Entry 7U0H (electron microscopy, 2.76 A resolution); this record covers chains 1 and B of the 49 polymer chains in the assembly.

Chain 1:
Molecule: 25S rRNA
Source organism: Saccharomyces cerevisiae BY4741
Sequence (3396 nucleotides; numbered 1 to 3396; the number before each row is that of its first residue):
     1 GUUUGACCUC AAAUCAGGUA GGAGUACCCG CUGAACUUAA GCAUAUCAAU AAGCGGAGGA
    61 AAAGAAACCA ACCGGGAUUG CCUUAGUAAC GGCGAGUGAA GCGGCAAAAG CUCAAAUUUG
   121 AAAUCUGGUA CCUUCGGUGC CCGAGUUGUA AUUUGGAGAG GGCAACUUUG GGGCCGUUCC
   181 UUGUCUAUGU UCCUUGGAAC AGGACGUCAU AGAGGGUGAG AAUCCCGUGU GGCGAGGAGU
   241 GCGGUUCUUU GUAAAGUGCC UUCGAAGAGU CGAGUUGUUU GGGAAUGCAG CUCUAAGUGG
   301 GUGGUAAAUU CCAUCUAAAG CUAAAUAUUG GCGAGAGACC GAUAGCGAAC AAGUACAGUG
   361 AUGGAAAGAU GAAAAGAACU UUGAAAAGAG AGUGAAAAAG UACGUGAAAU UGUUGAAAGG
   421 GAAGGGCAUU UGAUCAGACA UGGUGUUUUG UGCCCUCUGC UCCUUGUGGG UAGGGGAAUC
   481 UCGCAUUUCA CUGGGCCAGC AUCAGUUUUG GUGGCAGGAU AAAUCCAUAG GAAUGUAGCU
   541 UGCCUCGGUA AGUAUUAUAG CCUGUGGGAA UACUGCCAGC UGGGACUGAG GACUGCGACG
   601 UAAGUCAAGG AUGCUGGCAU AAUGGUUAUA UGCCGCCCGU CUUGAAACAC GGACCAAGGA
   661 GUCUAACGUC UAUGCGAGUG UUUGGGUGUA AAACCCAUAC GCGUAAUGAA AGUGAACGUA
   721 GGUUGGGGCC UCGCAAGAGG UGCACAAUCG ACCGAUCCUG AUGUCUUCGG AUGGAUUUGA
   781 GUAAGAGCAU AGCUGUUGGG ACCCGAAAGA UGGUGAACUA UGCCUGAAUA GGGUGAAGCC
   841 AGAGGAAACU CUGGUGGAGG CUCGUAGCGG UUCUGACGUG CAAAUCGAUC GUCGAAUUUG
   901 GGUAUAGGGG CGAAAGACUA AUCGAACCAU CUAGUAGCUG GUUCCUGCCG AAGUUUCCCU
   961 CAGGAUAGCA GAAGCUCGUA UCAGUUUUAU GAGGUAAAGC GAAUGAUUAG AGGUUCCGGG
  1021 GUCGAAAUGA CCUUGACCUA UUCUCAAACU UUAAAUAUGU AAGAAGUCCU UGUUACUUAA
  1081 UUGAACGUGG ACAUUUGAAU GAAGAGCUUU UAGUGGGCCA UUUUUGGUAA GCAGAACUGG
  1141 CGAUGCGGGA UGAACCGAAC GUAGAGUUAA GGUGCCGGAA UACACGCUCA UCAGACACCA
  1201 CAAAAGGUGU UAGUUCAUCU AGACAGCCGG ACGGUGGCCA UGGAAGUCGG AAUCCGCUAA
  1261 GGAGUGUGUA ACAACUCACC GGCCGAAUGA ACUAGCCCUG AAAAUGGAUG GCGCUCAAGC
  1321 GUGUUACCUA UACUCUACCG UCAGGGUUGA UAUGAUGCCC UGACGAGUAG GCAGGCGUGG
  1381 AGGUCAGUGA CGAAGCCUAG ACCGUAAGGU CGGGUCGAAC GGCCUCUAGU GCAGAUCUUG
  1441 GUGGUAGUAG CAAAUAUUCA AAUGAGAACU UUGAAGACUG AAGUGGGGAA AGGUUCCACG
  1501 UCAACAGCAG UUGGACGUGG GUUAGUCGAU CCUAAGAGAU GGGGAAGCUC CGUUUCAAAG
  1561 GCCUGAUUUU AUGCAGGCCA CCAUCGAAAG GGAAUCCGGU UAAGAUUCCG GAACCUGGAU
  1621 AUGGAUUCUU CACGGUAACG UAACUGAAUG UGGAGACGUC GGCGCGAGCC CUGGGAGGAG
  1681 UUAUCUUUUC UUCUUAACAG CUUAUCACCC CGGAAUUGGU UUAUCCGGAG AUGGGGUCUU
  1741 AUGGCUGGAA GAGGCCAGCA CCUUUGCUGG CUCCGGUGCG CUUGUGACGG CCCGUGAAAA
  1801 UCCACAGGAA GGAAUAGUUU UCAUGCCAGG UCGUACUGAU AACCGCAGCA GGUCUCCAAG
  1861 GUGAACAGCC UCUAGUUGAU AGAAUAAUGU AGAUAAGGGA AGUCGGCAAA AUAGAUCCGU
  1921 AACUUCGGGA UAAGGAUUGG CUCUAAGGGU CGGGUAGUGA GGGCCUUGGU CAGACGCAGC
  1981 GGGCGUGCUU GUGGACUGCU UGGUGGGGCU UGCUCUGCUA GGCGGACUAC UUGCGUGCCU
  2041 UGUUGUAGAC GGCCUUGGUA GGUCUCUUGU AGACCGUCGC UUGCUACAAU UAACGAUCAA
  2101 CUUAGAACUG GUACGGACAA GGGGAAUCUG ACUGUCUAAU UAAAACAUAG CAUUGCGAUG
  2161 GUCAGAAAGU GAUGUUGACG CAAUGUGAUU UCUGCCCAGU GCUCUGAAUG UCAAAGUGAA
  2221 GAAAUUCAAC CAAGCGCGGG UAAACGGCGG GAGUAACUAU GACUCUCUUA AGGUAGCCAA
  2281 AUGCCUCGUC AUCUAAUUAG UGACGCGCAU GAAUGGAUUA ACGAGAUUCC CACUGUCCCU
  2341 AUCUACUAUC UAGCGAAACC ACAGCCAAGG GAACGGGCUU GGCAGAAUCA GCGGGGAAAG
  2401 AAGACCCUGU UGAGCUUGAC UCUAGUUUGA CAUUGUGAAG AGACAUAGAG GGUGUAGAAU
  2461 AAGUGGGAGC UUCGGCGCCA GUGAAAUACC ACUACCUUUA UAGUUUCUUU ACUUAUUCAA
  2521 UGAAGCGGAG CUGGAAUUCA UUUUCCACGU UCUAGCAUUC AAGGUCCCAU UCGGGGCUGA
  2581 UCCGGGUUGA AGACAUUGUC AGGUGGGGAG UUUGGCUGGG GCGGCACAUC UGUUAAACGA
  2641 UAACGCAGAU GUCCUAAGGG GGGCUCAUGG AGAACAGAAA UCUCCAGUAG AACAAAAGGG
  2701 UAAAAGCCCC CUUGAUUUUG AUUUUCAGUG UGAAUACAAA CCAUGAAAGU GUGGCCUAUC
  2761 GAUCCUUUAG UCCCUCGGAA UUUGAGGCUA GAGGUGCCAG AAAAGUUACC ACAGGGAUAA
  2821 CUGGCUUGUG GCAGUCAAGC GUUCAUAGCG ACAUUGCUUU UUGAUUCUUC GAUGUCGGCU
  2881 CUUCCUAUCA UACCGAAGCA GAAUUCGGUA AGCGUUGGAU UGUUCACCCA CUAAUAGGGA
  2941 ACGUGAGCUG GGUUUAGACC GUCGUGAGAC AGGUUAGUUU UACCCUACUG AUGAAUGUUA
  3001 CCGCAAUAGU AAUUGAACUU AGUACGAGAG GAACAGUUCA UUCGGAUAAU UGGUUUUUGC
  3061 GGCUGUCUGA UCAGGCAUUG CCGCGAAGCU ACCAUCCGCU GGAUUAUGGC UGAACGCCUC
  3121 UAAGUCAGAA UCCAUGCUAG AACGCGGUGA UUUCUUUGCU CCACACAAUA UAGAUGGAUA
  3181 CGAAUAAGGC GUCCUUGUGG CGUCGCUGAA CCAUAGCAGG CUAGCAACGG UGCACUUGGC
  3241 GGAAAGGCCU UGGGUGCUUG CUGGCGAAUU GCAAUGUCAU UUUGCGUGGG GAUAAAUCAU
  3301 UUGUAUACGA CUUAGAUGUA CAACGGGGUA UUGUAAGCAG UAGAGUAGCC UUGUUGUUAC
  3361 GAUCUGCUGA GAUUAAGCCU UUGUUGUCUG AUUUGU
Not modelled in the structure: 1004-1046, 1063-1097, 1350-1353, 1977-2045, 2060-2075, 2193-2315, 2397-2404, 2418-2766, 2792-2802, 2867-2870, 2942-2946, 2951-2956, 2981

Chain B:
Protein: 60S ribosomal protein L3
Source organism: Saccharomyces cerevisiae BY4741
Reference sequence: P14126 (RL3_YEAST); residues 1-387 here = UniProt positions 1-387
Sequence (387 residues; each row starts with the number of its first residue):
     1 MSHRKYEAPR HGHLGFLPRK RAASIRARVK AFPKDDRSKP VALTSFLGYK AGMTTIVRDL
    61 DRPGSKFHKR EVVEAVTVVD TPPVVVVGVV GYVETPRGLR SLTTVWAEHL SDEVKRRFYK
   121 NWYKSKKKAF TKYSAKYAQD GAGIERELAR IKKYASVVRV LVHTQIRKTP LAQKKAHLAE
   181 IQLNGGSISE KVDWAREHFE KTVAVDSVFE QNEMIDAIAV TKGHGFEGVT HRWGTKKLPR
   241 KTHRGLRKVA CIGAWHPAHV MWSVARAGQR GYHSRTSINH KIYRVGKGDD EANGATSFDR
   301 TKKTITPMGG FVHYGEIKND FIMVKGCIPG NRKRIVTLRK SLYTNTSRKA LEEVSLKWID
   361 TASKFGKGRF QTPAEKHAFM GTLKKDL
Not modelled in the structure: 1-10, 229-265
Swiss-Prot annotation at these positions:
  - modified residue: Ser-24 (Phosphoserine), Thr-103 (Phosphothreonine), Ser-156 (Phosphoserine), His-243 (Pros-methylhistidine), Ser-297 (Phosphoserine)
  - cross-link (Glycyl lysine isopeptide (Lys-Gly)): Lys-39 (interchain with G-Cter in ubiquitin), Lys-136 (interchain with G-Cter in ubiquitin)
  - mutagenesis: His-243 (H243A: Cells accumulate 35S and 23S pre-rRNA precursors. Cells display defects in translation elongation resulting in decreased translational accuracy)

Chain 1 / chain B interface:
Residue-residue contacts - 246 pairs, chain 1 then chain B:
  A1886(1) / Phe-226(B)  hydrogen bond to the sugar
  A1887(1) / Phe-226(B)  sugar contact
  A1887(1) / Glu-227(B)  sugar contact
  A1887(1) / Gly-228(B)  hydrogen bond to the sugar
  G2391(1) / Arg-266(B)  base contact
  G2391(1) / Ala-267(B)  sugar contact
  C2392(1) / Arg-266(B)  base contact
  C2881(1) / His-11(B)  salt bridge to the phosphate
  U2882(1) / His-11(B)  phosphate contact
  C2988(1) / Arg-266(B)  hydrogen bond to the base
  U2989(1) / Arg-266(B)  sugar contact
  U2989(1) / Ala-267(B)  hydrogen bond to the sugar
  G2990(1) / Pro-18(B)  phosphate contact
  G2990(1) / Arg-19(B)  hydrogen bond to the phosphate
  G2990(1) / Lys-20(B)  phosphate contact
  G2990(1) / Gly-268(B)  sugar contact
  G2990(1) / Gln-269(B)  hydrogen bond to the sugar
  A2991(1) / Lys-20(B)  phosphate contact
  A2991(1) / Arg-21(B)  hydrogen bond to the phosphate
  U2992(1) / Arg-21(B)  salt bridge to the phosphate
  A3000(1) / Phe-118(B)  hydrogen bond to the sugar
  A3000(1) / Lys-120(B)  phosphate contact
  C3001(1) / Arg-117(B)  sugar contact
  C3001(1) / Phe-118(B)  sugar contact
  C3001(1) / Lys-120(B)  salt bridge to the phosphate
  C3001(1) / Leu-178(B)  sugar contact
  C3002(1) / Arg-26(B)  salt bridge to the phosphate
  C3002(1) / Leu-161(B)  sugar contact
  C3002(1) / Leu-178(B)  sugar contact
  C3002(1) / Glu-180(B)  hydrogen bond to the sugar
  G3003(1) / Arg-26(B)  salt bridge to the phosphate
  G3003(1) / Tyr-92(B)  hydrogen bond to the sugar
  G3003(1) / Arg-159(B)  hydrogen bond to the phosphate
  G3003(1) / Ala-179(B)  phosphate contact
  G3003(1) / Glu-180(B)  hydrogen bond to the phosphate
  C3004(1) / Leu-99(B)  hydrogen bond to the sugar
  C3004(1) / Arg-159(B)  salt bridge to the phosphate
  A3005(1) / Arg-28(B)  base contact
  A3005(1) / Arg-97(B)  sugar contact
  A3005(1) / Gly-98(B)  sugar contact
  A3005(1) / Leu-99(B)  hydrogen bond to the phosphate
  G3009(1) / Leu-14(B)  hydrogen bond to the sugar
  G3009(1) / Gly-15(B)  hydrogen bond to the base
  U3010(1) / His-13(B)  sugar contact
  U3010(1) / Leu-14(B)  sugar contact
  U3010(1) / Gly-15(B)  sugar contact
  A3011(1) / His-13(B)  stacking on the base
  G3036(1) / Arg-348(B)  phosphate contact
  U3037(1) / Pro-63(B)  sugar contact
  U3037(1) / Arg-348(B)  salt bridge to the phosphate
  U3038(1) / Arg-62(B)  phosphate contact
  U3038(1) / Pro-63(B)  sugar contact
  U3038(1) / Gly-64(B)  sugar contact
  U3038(1) / Ser-65(B)  phosphate contact
  U3038(1) / Arg-348(B)  phosphate contact
  C3039(1) / Arg-62(B)  salt bridge to the phosphate
  C3039(1) / Ser-65(B)  hydrogen bond to the phosphate
  G3044(1) / His-13(B)  hydrogen bond to the phosphate
  G3045(1) / Gly-12(B)  phosphate contact
  G3045(1) / His-13(B)  hydrogen bond to the phosphate
  G3045(1) / Phe-16(B)  sugar contact
  G3045(1) / Arg-19(B)  salt bridge to the phosphate
  G3045(1) / Arg-275(B)  hydrogen bond to the phosphate
  A3046(1) / Thr-221(B)  phosphate contact
  A3046(1) / His-273(B)  phosphate contact
  A3046(1) / Arg-275(B)  salt bridge to the phosphate
  A3046(1) / Cys-327(B)  base contact
  A3046(1) / Ile-328(B)  sugar contact
  A3046(1) / Pro-329(B)  sugar contact
  U3047(1) / Lys-50(B)  hydrogen bond to the phosphate
  U3047(1) / Met-53(B)  hydrogen bond to the sugar
  U3047(1) / Thr-221(B)  phosphate contact
  U3047(1) / Lys-222(B)  hydrogen bond to the phosphate
  U3047(1) / Cys-327(B)  sugar contact
  U3047(1) / Ile-328(B)  sugar contact
  U3047(1) / Pro-329(B)  sugar contact
  U3047(1) / Gly-330(B)  hydrogen bond to the phosphate
  A3048(1) / Lys-50(B)  salt bridge to the phosphate
  A3048(1) / Met-53(B)  sugar contact
  A3048(1) / Gly-330(B)  phosphate contact
  A3048(1) / Asn-331(B)  phosphate contact
  A3049(1) / Met-53(B)  sugar contact
  A3049(1) / Thr-54(B)  hydrogen bond to the sugar
  A3049(1) / Thr-55(B)  hydrogen bond to the base
  A3049(1) / Ala-75(B)  base contact
  A3049(1) / Lys-364(B)  sugar contact
  A3086(1) / Phe-365(B)  hydrogen bond to the sugar
  A3086(1) / Gly-366(B)  phosphate contact
  A3086(1) / Lys-367(B)  hydrogen bond to the phosphate
  A3087(1) / His-313(B)  phosphate contact
  A3087(1) / Lys-364(B)  phosphate contact
  A3087(1) / Phe-365(B)  phosphate contact
  A3087(1) / Gly-366(B)  hydrogen bond to the phosphate
  A3087(1) / Lys-367(B)  salt bridge to the phosphate
  G3088(1) / His-313(B)  salt bridge to the phosphate
  C3089(1) / Lys-222(B)  phosphate contact
  U3090(1) / His-224(B)  salt bridge to the phosphate
  U3090(1) / Arg-270(B)  salt bridge to the phosphate
  C3096(1) / Lys-325(B)  hydrogen bond to the phosphate
  C3096(1) / Gly-326(B)  sugar contact
  C3096(1) / Cys-327(B)  base contact
  C3097(1) / Ile-278(B)  hydrogen bond to the sugar
  C3097(1) / Asn-279(B)  sugar contact
  C3097(1) / His-280(B)  sugar contact
  C3097(1) / Lys-325(B)  salt bridge to the phosphate
  G3098(1) / Ile-278(B)  sugar contact
  G3098(1) / Asn-279(B)  hydrogen bond to the phosphate
  C3099(1) / Tyr-343(B)  sugar contact
  U3100(1) / Thr-346(B)  phosphate contact
  G3136(1) / Ala-31(B)  phosphate contact
  G3136(1) / Leu-342(B)  phosphate contact
  C3137(1) / Phe-16(B)  sugar contact
  C3137(1) / Lys-30(B)  phosphate contact
  C3137(1) / Ala-31(B)  phosphate contact
  C3137(1) / Thr-276(B)  phosphate contact
  C3137(1) / Arg-339(B)  salt bridge to the phosphate
  U3138(1) / Gly-15(B)  sugar contact
  U3138(1) / Leu-17(B)  hydrogen bond to the sugar
  U3138(1) / Lys-30(B)  salt bridge to the phosphate
  U3138(1) / Ser-274(B)  sugar contact
  U3138(1) / Arg-275(B)  sugar contact
  U3138(1) / Thr-276(B)  hydrogen bond to the phosphate
  A3139(1) / Pro-18(B)  sugar contact
  A3139(1) / Lys-20(B)  phosphate contact
  A3139(1) / Arg-28(B)  salt bridge to the phosphate
  A3139(1) / Lys-30(B)  salt bridge to the phosphate
  A3139(1) / Ser-274(B)  hydrogen bond to the phosphate
  G3140(1) / Lys-20(B)  salt bridge to the phosphate
  G3140(1) / Arg-28(B)  salt bridge to the phosphate
  G3146(1) / Arg-100(B)  hydrogen bond to the sugar
  G3146(1) / Ser-101(B)  hydrogen bond to the sugar
  G3147(1) / Ser-101(B)  hydrogen bond to the sugar
  G3147(1) / Leu-102(B)  phosphate contact
  G3147(1) / Thr-103(B)  sugar contact
  G3147(1) / Thr-104(B)  hydrogen bond to the sugar
  U3148(1) / Thr-104(B)  sugar contact
  U3148(1) / Trp-106(B)  hydrogen bond to the sugar
  G3149(1) / Ala-129(B)  sugar contact
  G3149(1) / Phe-130(B)  hydrogen bond to the sugar
  G3149(1) / Tyr-133(B)  phosphate contact
  A3150(1) / Lys-128(B)  sugar contact
  A3150(1) / Ala-129(B)  sugar contact
  A3150(1) / Phe-130(B)  hydrogen bond to the phosphate
  A3150(1) / Thr-131(B)  hydrogen bond to the phosphate
  A3150(1) / Lys-132(B)  hydrogen bond to the phosphate
  A3150(1) / Tyr-133(B)  hydrogen bond to the phosphate
  U3151(1) / Lys-128(B)  salt bridge to the phosphate
  U3151(1) / Lys-132(B)  salt bridge to the phosphate
  G3241(1) / Lys-153(B)  salt bridge to the phosphate
  G3242(1) / Val-93(B)  sugar contact
  G3242(1) / Leu-102(B)  base contact
  G3242(1) / Arg-150(B)  hydrogen bond to the base
  G3242(1) / Tyr-154(B)  hydrogen bond to the phosphate
  A3243(1) / Glu-94(B)  sugar contact
  A3243(1) / Thr-95(B)  sugar contact
  A3243(1) / Pro-96(B)  sugar contact
  A3244(1) / Thr-95(B)  phosphate contact
  A3244(1) / Arg-97(B)  salt bridge to the phosphate
  A3244(1) / Arg-100(B)  salt bridge to the phosphate
  A3245(1) / Tyr-154(B)  base contact
  A3292(1) / Lys-132(B)  hydrogen bond to the sugar
  U3293(1) / Lys-132(B)  phosphate contact
  A3294(1) / Lys-126(B)  salt bridge to the phosphate
  A3294(1) / Lys-128(B)  salt bridge to the phosphate
  A3295(1) / Tyr-119(B)  hydrogen bond to the phosphate
  A3295(1) / Ser-125(B)  phosphate contact
  A3295(1) / Lys-126(B)  hydrogen bond to the phosphate
  A3295(1) / Lys-127(B)  phosphate contact
  A3295(1) / Lys-128(B)  phosphate contact
  A3296(1) / Tyr-119(B)  phosphate contact
  A3296(1) / Lys-120(B)  hydrogen bond to the phosphate
  A3296(1) / Asn-121(B)  hydrogen bond to the phosphate
  U3297(1) / Lys-120(B)  phosphate contact
  U3297(1) / Asn-121(B)  hydrogen bond to the phosphate
  U3297(1) / Lys-124(B)  hydrogen bond to the base
  U3304(1) / Ile-25(B)  sugar contact
  U3304(1) / Gln-173(B)  base contact
  U3304(1) / Asn-331(B)  hydrogen bond to the phosphate
  U3304(1) / Arg-332(B)  salt bridge to the phosphate
  U3304(1) / Lys-333(B)  hydrogen bond to the base
  U3304(1) / Arg-334(B)  hydrogen bond to the sugar
  A3305(1) / Lys-222(B)  salt bridge to the phosphate
  A3305(1) / Gly-223(B)  hydrogen bond to the phosphate
  A3305(1) / Tyr-272(B)  sugar contact
  A3305(1) / Arg-334(B)  salt bridge to the phosphate
  U3306(1) / Arg-21(B)  phosphate contact
  U3306(1) / Gly-223(B)  phosphate contact
  U3306(1) / His-224(B)  hydrogen bond to the phosphate
  U3306(1) / Gly-225(B)  hydrogen bond to the phosphate
  U3306(1) / Gln-269(B)  hydrogen bond to the phosphate
  A3307(1) / Gly-225(B)  phosphate contact
  A3307(1) / Phe-226(B)  hydrogen bond to the phosphate
  G3309(1) / Arg-21(B)  hydrogen bond to the base
  A3310(1) / Arg-21(B)  hydrogen bond to the base
  C3311(1) / Tyr-272(B)  sugar contact
  U3313(1) / Arg-117(B)  salt bridge to the phosphate
  U3313(1) / Gln-173(B)  hydrogen bond to the phosphate
  U3313(1) / Lys-174(B)  phosphate contact
  U3313(1) / Lys-175(B)  salt bridge to the phosphate
  A3314(1) / Arg-116(B)  salt bridge to the phosphate
  A3314(1) / Ala-172(B)  sugar contact
  A3314(1) / Gln-173(B)  phosphate contact
  A3314(1) / Lys-174(B)  hydrogen bond to the phosphate
  A3314(1) / Lys-175(B)  hydrogen bond to the phosphate
  G3315(1) / Arg-116(B)  salt bridge to the phosphate
  G3315(1) / Tyr-123(B)  stacking on the base
  G3315(1) / Lys-174(B)  salt bridge to the phosphate
  A3316(1) / Tyr-123(B)  phosphate contact
  A3316(1) / Lys-124(B)  base contact
  A3320(1) / Lys-174(B)  hydrogen bond to the phosphate
  G3328(1) / Gly-309(B)  base contact
  U3329(1) / Met-308(B)  phosphate contact
  U3329(1) / Gly-309(B)  sugar contact
  U3329(1) / Ser-363(B)  hydrogen bond to the sugar
  U3329(1) / Phe-365(B)  base contact
  U3329(1) / Pro-373(B)  phosphate contact
  U3329(1) / Lys-376(B)  salt bridge to the phosphate
  A3330(1) / Met-308(B)  phosphate contact
  A3330(1) / Ser-363(B)  hydrogen bond to the phosphate
  A3330(1) / Phe-365(B)  hydrogen bond to the sugar
  A3330(1) / Gly-366(B)  phosphate contact
  A3330(1) / Lys-367(B)  phosphate contact
  A3330(1) / Lys-376(B)  salt bridge to the phosphate
  U3331(1) / Lys-367(B)  hydrogen bond to the phosphate
  U3368(1) / Lys-384(B)  phosphate contact
  G3369(1) / Met-380(B)  hydrogen bond to the base
  G3369(1) / Thr-382(B)  base contact
  G3369(1) / Leu-383(B)  base contact
  A3370(1) / Leu-383(B)  phosphate contact
  A3370(1) / Lys-384(B)  hydrogen bond to the phosphate
  G3371(1) / Lys-384(B)  salt bridge to the phosphate
  A3375(1) / Phe-365(B)  base contact
  G3377(1) / His-313(B)  hydrogen bond to the sugar
  G3377(1) / Arg-332(B)  hydrogen bond to the base
  C3378(1) / Phe-311(B)  sugar contact
  C3378(1) / Val-312(B)  sugar contact
  C3378(1) / His-313(B)  hydrogen bond to the phosphate
  C3378(1) / Phe-365(B)  sugar contact
  C3379(1) / Gly-309(B)  sugar contact
  C3379(1) / Phe-311(B)  sugar contact
  C3379(1) / His-313(B)  phosphate contact
  C3379(1) / Tyr-314(B)  sugar contact
  C3379(1) / Gly-315(B)  phosphate contact
  U3380(1) / Pro-170(B)  phosphate contact
  U3380(1) / Gly-315(B)  phosphate contact
  U3380(1) / Glu-316(B)  sugar contact
Also at the interface, not in a pair above, chain 1 (97 interface residues in all): A2987, U3050, U3051, U3095, U3135, C3298, U3312, C3321, U3374, A3391
Also at the interface, not in a pair above, chain B (137 interface residues in all): Ala-22, Ala-23, Lys-34, Glu-74, Trp-122, Lys-136, Leu-171, His-177, Asp-360, Gly-368, Arg-369, Phe-379, Lys-385

Overview:
Chain 1 and chain B form an interface of 97 and 137 residues respectively; the contacts include 77 hydrogen
bonds, 40 salt bridges and 2 aromatic stacking contacts. Polar contacts include C2988(1)/Arg-266(B),
G3009(1)/Gly-15(B) and A3049(1)/Thr-55(B). Curated annotation (UniProt) lists one mutagenesis site on chain B.
Here chain 1 is 25S rRNA and chain B is 60S ribosomal protein L3, both from Saccharomyces cerevisiae BY4741.
Entry 7U0H (State NE1 nucleolar 60S ribosome biogenesis intermediate - Overall model) was determined by
electron microscopy together with 7NAD and 7R72 from the same study.
